PDB entry 7CJA | X-ray diffraction, 2.49 A resolution | chain A

== Chain A ==
Name: Dual specificity protein kinase TTK
Organism: Homo sapiens
Notes: EC 2.7.12.1
UniProtKB: P33981 (TTK_HUMAN); numbering as in UniProt (aligned over 515-795)
Chain sequence (283 residues; numbered 515 to 797; the number before each row is that of its first residue):
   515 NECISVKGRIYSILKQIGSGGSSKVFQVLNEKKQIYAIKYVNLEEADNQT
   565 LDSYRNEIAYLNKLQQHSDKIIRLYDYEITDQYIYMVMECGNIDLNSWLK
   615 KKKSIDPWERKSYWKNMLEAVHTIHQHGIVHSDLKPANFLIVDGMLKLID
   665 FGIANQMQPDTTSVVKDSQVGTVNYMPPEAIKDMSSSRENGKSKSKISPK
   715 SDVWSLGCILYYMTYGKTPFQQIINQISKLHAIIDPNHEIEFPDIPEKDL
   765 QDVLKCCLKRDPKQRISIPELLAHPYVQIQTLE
Not modelled in the structure: 676-683, 701-710
Modified residues: Thr675, Thr676, Thr686 (phosphothreonine; TPO); Ser677 (phosphoserine; SEP)
Construct notes: expression tag (796-797)

== In short ==
Chain A is Dual specificity protein kinase TTK (Homo sapiens); the structure, Crystal structure of TTK kinase
domain in complex with compound 28, was determined by X-ray diffraction together with 7CHM, 7CHN, 7CHT, 7CIL
and 7CLH from the same study.
